Entry 7UH8 (X-ray diffraction, 2.75 A resolution); this record covers chains H and L of the 4 polymer chains in the assembly.

# Chain H
Name: 10E5 Fab heavy chain
Organism: Mus musculus
Notes: antibody fragment or engineered binder
Amino-acid sequence (221 residues; numbered 1 to 221; the number before each row is that of its first residue):
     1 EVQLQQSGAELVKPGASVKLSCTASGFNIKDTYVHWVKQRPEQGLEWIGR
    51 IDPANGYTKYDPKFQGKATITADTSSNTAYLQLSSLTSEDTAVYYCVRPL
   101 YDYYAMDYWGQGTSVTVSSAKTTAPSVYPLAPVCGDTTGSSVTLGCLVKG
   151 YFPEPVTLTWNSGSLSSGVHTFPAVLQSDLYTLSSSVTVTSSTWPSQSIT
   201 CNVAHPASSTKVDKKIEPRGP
Unresolved in the structure: 135-137, 220-221
Disulfide bonds: Cys-22/Cys-96, Cys-146/Cys-201

# Chain L
Name: 10E5 Fab light chain
Organism: Mus musculus
Notes: antibody fragment or engineered binder
Amino-acid sequence (214 residues; row label = number of the first residue in the row):
     1 DILMTQSPSSMSVSLGDTVSITCHASQGISSNIGWLQQKPGKSFMGLIYY
    51 GTNLVDGVPSRFSGSGSGADYSLTISSLDSEDFADYYCVQYAQLPYTFGG
   101 GTKLEIKRADAAPTVSIFPPSSEQLTSGGASVVCFLNNFYPKDINVKWKI
   151 DGSERQNGVLNSWTDQDSKDSTYSMSSTLTLTKDEYERHNSYTCEATHKT
   201 STSPIVKSFNRNEC
Disulfide bonds: Cys-23/Cys-88, Cys-134/Cys-194

# Interface between chain H and chain L
Inter-chain disulfides: Cys-134(H)/Cys-214(L)
Contacting residue pairs - 75 pairs, chain H then chain L:
  His-35(H) / Tyr-96(L)
  Val-37(H) / Phe-98(L)  hydrophobic
  Gln-39(H) / Gln-38(L)  hydrogen bond
  Gln-39(H) / Phe-44(L)
  Leu-45(H) / Phe-44(L)  hydrophobic
  Leu-45(H) / Tyr-87(L)  hydrophobic
  Leu-45(H) / Phe-98(L)  hydrophobic
  Trp-47(H) / Pro-95(L)  hydrophobic
  Trp-47(H) / Tyr-96(L)
  Trp-47(H) / Phe-98(L)
  Asp-61(H) / Pro-95(L)
  Tyr-95(H) / Gln-38(L)  hydrogen bond
  Tyr-95(H) / Ser-43(L)
  Tyr-95(H) / Phe-44(L)
  Leu-100(H) / Asp-56(L)
  Tyr-101(H) / Tyr-49(L)
  Tyr-101(H) / Asp-56(L)  hydrogen bond
  Asp-102(H) / Tyr-49(L)
  Asp-102(H) / Tyr-91(L)  hydrogen bond
  Tyr-104(H) / Tyr-91(L)
  Tyr-104(H) / Tyr-96(L)  hydrogen bond (backbone-side chain)
  Ala-105(H) / Tyr-91(L)
  Met-106(H) / Leu-36(L)
  Met-106(H) / Tyr-96(L)  hydrophobic
  Asp-107(H) / Gly-46(L)  hydrogen bond (backbone-backbone)
  Asp-107(H) / Tyr-49(L)
  Asp-107(H) / Val-55(L)
  Trp-109(H) / Leu-36(L)
  Trp-109(H) / Phe-44(L)
  Gly-110(H) / Ser-43(L)  hydrogen bond (backbone-side chain)
  Gln-111(H) / Ser-43(L)
  Tyr-128(H) / Ser-121(L)
  Tyr-128(H) / Glu-123(L)
  Tyr-128(H) / Gln-124(L)
  Tyr-128(H) / Ser-127(L)
  Pro-129(H) / Ser-121(L)
  Pro-129(H) / Glu-123(L)
  Leu-130(H) / Phe-118(L)
  Leu-130(H) / Val-133(L)  hydrophobic
  Ala-131(H) / Phe-118(L)
  Val-133(H) / Pro-119(L)
  Val-133(H) / Phe-209(L)  hydrophobic
  Val-133(H) / Cys-214(L)  hydrophobic
  Cys-134(H) / Cys-214(L)  disulfide
  Thr-143(H) / Ser-116(L)
  Thr-143(H) / Phe-118(L)
  Leu-144(H) / Phe-118(L)  hydrophobic
  Gly-145(H) / Phe-135(L)
  Leu-147(H) / Ser-131(L)
  Lys-149(H) / Ser-131(L)
  Lys-149(H) / Thr-180(L)  hydrogen bond
  Ser-167(H) / Lys-169(L)  hydrogen bond
  His-170(H) / Asn-138(L)  hydrogen bond
  His-170(H) / Ser-174(L)
  Phe-172(H) / Phe-135(L)  hydrophobic
  Phe-172(H) / Asn-137(L)
  Phe-172(H) / Ser-162(L)
  Phe-172(H) / Thr-164(L)
  Phe-172(H) / Ser-174(L)
  Phe-172(H) / Met-175(L)
  Phe-172(H) / Ser-176(L)
  Pro-173(H) / Ser-162(L)  hydrogen bond (backbone-side chain)
  Pro-173(H) / Trp-163(L)
  Val-175(H) / Leu-160(L)  hydrophobic
  Val-175(H) / Asn-161(L)
  Val-175(H) / Ser-162(L)
  Gln-177(H) / Leu-160(L)
  Thr-182(H) / Leu-160(L)
  Ser-184(H) / Phe-135(L)
  Ser-184(H) / Ser-176(L)  hydrogen bond
  Ser-185(H) / Phe-135(L)
  Ser-186(H) / Phe-135(L)
  Ser-186(H) / Asn-137(L)  hydrogen bond
  Arg-219(H) / Pro-119(L)  hydrogen bond (side chain-backbone)
  Arg-219(H) / Pro-120(L)  hydrogen bond (side chain-backbone)
Other interface residues (no listed pair), chain H (48 interface residues in all): Glu-46, Arg-50, Lys-59, Lys-63, Pro-132, Thr-171, Leu-176, Thr-188, Lys-214
Other interface residues (no listed pair), chain L (46 interface residues in all): Asp-1, Lys-42, Met-45, Ile-48, Tyr-50, Leu-94, Ile-117, Asp-167

# Overview
48 residues of chain H and 46 residues of chain L are in contact, with 1 disulfide bond and 15 hydrogen bonds.
Polar pairs include Gln-39(H)/Gln-38(L), Tyr-95(H)/Gln-38(L) and Tyr-101(H)/Asp-56(L).
Here chain H is 10E5 Fab heavy chain and chain L is 10E5 Fab light chain, both from Mus musculus. Entry 7UH8
(Integrin alpha IIB beta3 complex with roxifiban (Mn/Ca)) was determined by X-ray diffraction together with
7L8P, 7TCT, 7TD8, 7THO, 7TMZ, 7TPD and 15 further entries from the same study.
